PDB entry 8XI1 | X-ray diffraction, 1.37 A resolution | chains A and B

== Chain A (and B) ==
Protein: cellodextrin phosphorylase variant
Source organism: Acetivibrio thermocellus
Notes: chain B of this document is another copy of the same molecule, construct and numbering; everything in this record applies to it too
Sequence (992 residues; row label = number of the first residue in the row):
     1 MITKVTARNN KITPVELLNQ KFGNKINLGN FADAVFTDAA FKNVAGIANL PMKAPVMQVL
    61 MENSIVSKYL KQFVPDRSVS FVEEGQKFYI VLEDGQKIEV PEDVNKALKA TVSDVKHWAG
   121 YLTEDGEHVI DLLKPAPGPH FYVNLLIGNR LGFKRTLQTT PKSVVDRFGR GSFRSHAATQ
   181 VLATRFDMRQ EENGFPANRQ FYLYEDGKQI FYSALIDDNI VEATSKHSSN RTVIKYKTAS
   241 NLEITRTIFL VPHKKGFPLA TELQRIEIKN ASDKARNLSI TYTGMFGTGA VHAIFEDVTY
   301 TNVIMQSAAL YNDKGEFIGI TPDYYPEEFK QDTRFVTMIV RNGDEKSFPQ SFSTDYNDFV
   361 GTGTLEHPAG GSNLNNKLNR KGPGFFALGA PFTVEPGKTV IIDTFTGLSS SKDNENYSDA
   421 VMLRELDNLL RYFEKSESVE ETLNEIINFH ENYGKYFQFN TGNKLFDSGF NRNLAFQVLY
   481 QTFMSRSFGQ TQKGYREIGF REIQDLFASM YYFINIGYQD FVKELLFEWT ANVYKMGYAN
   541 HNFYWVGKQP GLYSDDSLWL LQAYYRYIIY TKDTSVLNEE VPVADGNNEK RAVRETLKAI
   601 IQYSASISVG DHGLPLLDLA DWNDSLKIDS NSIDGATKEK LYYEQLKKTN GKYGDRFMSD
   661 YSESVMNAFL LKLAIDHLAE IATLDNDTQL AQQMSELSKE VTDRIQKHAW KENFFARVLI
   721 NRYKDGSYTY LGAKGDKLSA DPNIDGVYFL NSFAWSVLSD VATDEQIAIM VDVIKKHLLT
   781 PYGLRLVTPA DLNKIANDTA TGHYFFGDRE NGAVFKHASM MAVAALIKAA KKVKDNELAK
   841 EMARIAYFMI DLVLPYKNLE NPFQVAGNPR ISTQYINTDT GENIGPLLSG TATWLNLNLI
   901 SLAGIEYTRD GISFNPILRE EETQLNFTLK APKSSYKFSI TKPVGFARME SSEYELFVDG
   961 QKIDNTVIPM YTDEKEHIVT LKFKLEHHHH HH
Unresolved in the structure: 985-992

== Chain A / chain B interface ==
Residue-residue contacts (189; chain A residue first):
  Met1(A) - Asp313(B)
  Ile2(A) - Tyr311(B)
  Ile2(A) - Ile318(B)  hydrophobic
  Ile2(A) - Leu423(B)
  Ile2(A) - Leu426(B)  hydrophobic
  Ile2(A) - Asp427(B)
  Thr3(A) - Ala309(B)
  Thr3(A) - Leu310(B)
  Thr3(A) - Tyr311(B)  hydrogen bond (backbone-backbone)
  Lys4(A) - Ala309(B)
  Lys4(A) - Asp323(B)  salt bridge
  Lys4(A) - Asp419(B)  salt bridge
  Val5(A) - Ala308(B)
  Val5(A) - Ala309(B)  hydrogen bond (backbone-backbone)
  Val5(A) - Tyr311(B)  hydrophobic
  Val5(A) - Leu378(B)
  Thr6(A) - Gln306(B)
  Thr6(A) - Ser307(B)
  Thr6(A) - Ala308(B)
  Thr6(A) - Asp323(B)
  Ala7(A) - Gln306(B)
  Ala7(A) - Ser307(B)  hydrogen bond (backbone-backbone)
  Ala7(A) - Leu378(B)
  Ala7(A) - Asn379(B)
  Arg8(A) - Gln306(B)  hydrogen bond
  Arg8(A) - Arg380(B)  hydrogen bond (side chain-backbone)
  Phe36(A) - Asn375(B)
  Phe36(A) - Asn376(B)  hydrogen bond (backbone-side chain)
  Thr37(A) - Asn376(B)
  Asp38(A) - Gln350(B)
  Asp38(A) - Asn376(B)
  Ala39(A) - Tyr311(B)  hydrogen bond (backbone-side chain)
  Ala39(A) - Phe317(B)  hydrophobic
  Ala39(A) - Gln350(B)  hydrogen bond (backbone-backbone)
  Ala39(A) - Phe352(B)  hydrophobic
  Ala39(A) - Asn376(B)
  Phe41(A) - Tyr311(B)
  Phe41(A) - Phe352(B)  hydrophobic
  Phe41(A) - Asn376(B)
  Gln58(A) - Asp358(B)
  Met61(A) - Asn373(B)
  Glu62(A) - Gly361(B)
  Glu62(A) - Thr362(B)  hydrogen bond
  Glu62(A) - Ala369(B)
  Ser67(A) - Asn373(B)  hydrogen bond
  Lys71(A) - Asn373(B)
  Leu133(A) - Thr362(B)
  Arg185(A) - Arg185(B)
  Arg185(A) - Asp187(B)  salt bridge
  Phe186(A) - Phe186(B)
  Phe186(A) - Ile294(B)
  Phe186(A) - Phe295(B)  hydrophobic
  Asp187(A) - Arg185(B)  salt bridge
  Asp187(A) - Phe195(B)
  Asp187(A) - Ile294(B)
  Asp187(A) - Val298(B)
  Met188(A) - Phe195(B)  hydrophobic
  Met188(A) - Phe286(B)
  Met188(A) - Ile294(B)  hydrophobic
  Met188(A) - Asn302(B)  hydrogen bond (backbone-side chain)
  Met188(A) - Pro383(B)
  Arg189(A) - Tyr356(B)
  Arg189(A) - Asn357(B)  hydrogen bond
  Gln190(A) - Thr299(B)  hydrogen bond
  Gln190(A) - Asn302(B)  hydrogen bond
  Glu191(A) - Asn357(B)  hydrogen bond
  Phe195(A) - Asp187(B)
  Phe195(A) - Met188(B)  hydrophobic
  Leu215(A) - Thr364(B)
  Phe286(A) - Met188(B)
  Ile294(A) - Phe186(B)
  Ile294(A) - Asp187(B)
  Ile294(A) - Met188(B)  hydrophobic
  Phe295(A) - Phe186(B)  hydrophobic
  Phe295(A) - Phe295(B)  hydrophobic
  Phe295(A) - Gly494(B)
  Phe295(A) - Tyr495(B)
  Asp297(A) - Arg809(B)  salt bridge
  Val298(A) - Asp187(B)
  Val298(A) - Thr491(B)
  Thr299(A) - Gln190(B)  hydrogen bond
  Thr299(A) - Thr491(B)
  Thr299(A) - Arg809(B)
  Tyr300(A) - His803(B)
  Tyr300(A) - Tyr804(B)
  Tyr300(A) - Arg809(B)
  Asn302(A) - Met188(B)  hydrogen bond (side chain-backbone)
  Asn302(A) - Gln190(B)  hydrogen bond
  Val303(A) - Tyr804(B)  hydrophobic
  Val303(A) - Phe805(B)
  Val303(A) - Asp808(B)
  Val303(A) - Tyr875(B)
  Ile304(A) - His803(B)
  Ile304(A) - Phe805(B)
  Met305(A) - Phe805(B)
  Gln306(A) - Thr6(B)
  Gln306(A) - Ala7(B)
  Gln306(A) - Arg8(B)  hydrogen bond
  Gln306(A) - Phe805(B)
  Ser307(A) - Thr6(B)
  Ser307(A) - Ala7(B)  hydrogen bond (backbone-backbone)
  Ala308(A) - Lys4(B)
  Ala308(A) - Val5(B)
  Ala308(A) - Thr6(B)
  Ala309(A) - Thr3(B)
  Ala309(A) - Lys4(B)
  Ala309(A) - Val5(B)  hydrogen bond (backbone-backbone)
  Leu310(A) - Thr3(B)
  Tyr311(A) - Ile2(B)
  Tyr311(A) - Thr3(B)  hydrogen bond (backbone-backbone)
  Tyr311(A) - Val5(B)  hydrophobic
  Tyr311(A) - Ala39(B)  hydrogen bond (side chain-backbone)
  Tyr311(A) - Phe41(B)
  Asp313(A) - Met1(B)
  Phe317(A) - Ala39(B)  hydrophobic
  Thr321(A) - Lys4(B)
  Asp323(A) - Lys4(B)  salt bridge
  Asp323(A) - Thr6(B)
  Asp323(A) - Phe805(B)
  Tyr325(A) - Gly802(B)
  Tyr325(A) - His803(B)
  Tyr325(A) - Tyr804(B)
  Tyr325(A) - Phe805(B)  hydrophobic
  Pro326(A) - Gly802(B)
  Pro326(A) - His803(B)
  Glu328(A) - His803(B)  salt bridge
  Gln350(A) - Asp38(B)
  Gln350(A) - Ala39(B)  hydrogen bond (backbone-backbone)
  Phe352(A) - Ala39(B)  hydrophobic
  Phe352(A) - Phe41(B)  hydrophobic
  Tyr356(A) - Arg189(B)
  Asn357(A) - Arg189(B)  hydrogen bond
  Asn357(A) - Glu191(B)  hydrogen bond
  Asp358(A) - Gln58(B)
  Gly361(A) - Glu62(B)
  Thr362(A) - Glu62(B)  hydrogen bond
  Thr362(A) - Leu133(B)
  Glu366(A) - Thr364(B)
  Glu366(A) - Glu366(B)
  Ala369(A) - Glu62(B)
  Asn373(A) - Met61(B)  hydrogen bond (side chain-backbone)
  Asn373(A) - Ser67(B)  hydrogen bond
  Asn373(A) - Lys71(B)
  Asn375(A) - Phe36(B)
  Asn376(A) - Phe36(B)  hydrogen bond (side chain-backbone)
  Asn376(A) - Thr37(B)
  Asn376(A) - Asp38(B)
  Asn376(A) - Ala39(B)
  Asn376(A) - Phe41(B)
  Leu378(A) - Val5(B)
  Leu378(A) - Thr6(B)
  Leu378(A) - Ala7(B)
  Asn379(A) - Ala7(B)
  Arg380(A) - Arg8(B)  hydrogen bond (backbone-side chain)
  Arg380(A) - Asp879(B)  salt bridge
  Arg380(A) - Thr880(B)
  Lys381(A) - Glu882(B)  salt bridge
  Pro383(A) - Met188(B)
  Asp419(A) - Lys4(B)  salt bridge
  Leu423(A) - Ile2(B)
  Leu426(A) - Ile2(B)  hydrophobic
  Asp427(A) - Ile2(B)
  Thr491(A) - Val298(B)
  Thr491(A) - Thr299(B)
  Gly494(A) - Phe295(B)
  Gly802(A) - Tyr325(B)
  Gly802(A) - Pro326(B)
  His803(A) - Tyr300(B)
  His803(A) - Ile304(B)
  His803(A) - Tyr325(B)
  His803(A) - Pro326(B)
  His803(A) - Glu328(B)  salt bridge
  Tyr804(A) - Tyr300(B)
  Tyr804(A) - Val303(B)  hydrophobic
  Tyr804(A) - Tyr325(B)
  Phe805(A) - Val303(B)
  Phe805(A) - Ile304(B)
  Phe805(A) - Met305(B)
  Phe805(A) - Gln306(B)
  Phe805(A) - Asp323(B)
  Phe805(A) - Tyr325(B)  hydrophobic
  Asp808(A) - Val303(B)
  Arg809(A) - Asp297(B)  salt bridge
  Arg809(A) - Thr299(B)
  Arg809(A) - Tyr300(B)
  Tyr875(A) - Val303(B)
  Asp879(A) - Arg380(B)  salt bridge
  Thr880(A) - Arg380(B)
  Glu882(A) - Lys381(B)  salt bridge
Other interface residues (no listed pair), chain A (108 interface residues in all): Asn10, Val35, Ala40, His140, Ala183, Glu192, Ile216, Met285, Thr288, Thr301, Asn312, Ile318, Tyr324, Glu327, Ser351, Thr364, Gly370, Leu430, Lys493, Tyr495, Thr801, Asn811, Ile884
Other interface residues (no listed pair), chain B (107 interface residues in all): Asn10, Val35, Ala40, Ala183, Glu192, Leu215, Ile216, Met285, Thr288, Glu296, Thr301, Asn312, Thr321, Tyr324, Glu327, Ser351, Leu430, Lys493, Thr801, Asn811, Ile884

== Overview ==
The interface between chain A and chain B involves 108 residues on one side and 107 on the other; the contacts
include 31 hydrogen bonds and 14 salt bridges. Polar pairs include Lys4(A)-Asp323(B), Lys4(A)-Asp419(B) and
Arg185(A)-Asp187(B).
Chain A and chain B are both cellodextrin phosphorylase variant (Acetivibrio thermocellus); the structure,
Cellodextrin phosphorylase from Clostridium thermocellum mutant - all cysteine residues were substituted with
serines, was determined by X-ray diffraction (same publication as 8XIL and 8XIS).
